Entry 9K6L (electron microscopy, 2.77 A resolution); this record covers chains A and S of the 5 polymer chains in the assembly.

== Chain A ==
Molecule: Guanine nucleotide-binding protein G(i) subunit alpha-2
From: Homo sapiens
UniProt: P04899 (GNAI2_HUMAN); residues 1-355 here = UniProt positions 1-355
Chain sequence (355 residues; numbered 1 to 355; the number before each row is that of its first residue):
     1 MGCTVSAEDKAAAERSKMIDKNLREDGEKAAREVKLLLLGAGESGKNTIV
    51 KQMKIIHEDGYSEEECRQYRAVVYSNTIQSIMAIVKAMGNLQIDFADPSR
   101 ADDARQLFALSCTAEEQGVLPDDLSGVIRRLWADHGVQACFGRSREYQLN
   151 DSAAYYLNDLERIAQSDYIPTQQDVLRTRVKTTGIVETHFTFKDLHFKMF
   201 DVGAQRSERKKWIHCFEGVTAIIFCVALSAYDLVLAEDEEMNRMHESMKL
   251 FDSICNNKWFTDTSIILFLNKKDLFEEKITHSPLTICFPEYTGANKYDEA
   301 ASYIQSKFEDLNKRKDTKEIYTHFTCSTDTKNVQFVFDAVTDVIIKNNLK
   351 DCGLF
Unresolved in the structure: 1-3, 57-182
Sequence notes: engineered mutation Asn-47 (Ser in P04899), Ala-204 (Gly in P04899), Ser-327 (Ala in P04899)
Curated features (UniProtKB/Swiss-Prot):
  - region: Lys-35 to Lys-46, Thr-48 (G1 motif), Asp-174 to Thr-182 (G2 motif), Phe-197 to Gly-203, Gln-205, Arg-206 (G3 motif), Ile-266 to Asp-273 (G4 motif), Thr-325, Cys-326, Thr-328 to Thr-330 (G5 motif)
  - binding site (GTP): Leu-176 to Thr-182, Asp-201 to Gly-203, Gln-205, Asn-270 to Asp-273
  - binding site (Mg(2+)): Thr-182
  - modified residue: Arg-179 (ADP-ribosylarginine), Gln-205 (Deamidated glutamine), Cys-352 (ADP-ribosylcysteine)
  - lipidation: Gly-2 (N-myristoyl glycine), Cys-3 (S-palmitoyl cysteine)

== Chain S ==
Molecule: scFv16
From: Homo sapiens
Notes: antibody fragment or engineered binder
Chain sequence (266 residues; numbered 1 to 254 plus 14 insertion-coded residues; 2 numbers in that range are skipped by the numbering (no residue carries them; nothing is unmodelled there); the number before each row is that of its first residue; a row labelled like 121A-121N holds insertion residues (121A, then the next letters in order)):
     1 DVQLVESGGGLVQPGGSRKLSCSASGFAFSSFGMHWVRQAPEKGLEWVAY
    51 ISSGSGTIYYADTVKGRFTISRDDPKNTLFLQMTSLRSEDTAMYYCVRSI
   101 YYYGSSPFDFWGQGTTLTVSS
121A-121N GGGGSGGGGSGGGG
   124 SDIVMTQATSSVPVTPGESVSISCRSSKSLLHSNGNTYLYWFLQRPGQSP
   174 QLLIYRMSNLASGVPDRFSGSGSGTAFTLTISRLEAEDVGVYYCMQHLEY
   224 PLTFGAGTKLELKAAAENLYFQSHHHHHHHH
Unresolved in the structure: 1, 121A-121N, 236-254
Cystine bridges: Cys-22/Cys-96, Cys-147/Cys-217

== Chain A / chain S interface ==
Contacting residue pairs (25):
  Thr-4(A) / His-155(S)  hydrogen bond (backbone-side chain)
  Val-5(A) / His-155(S)
  Ser-6(A) / His-155(S)  hydrogen bond
  Ser-6(A) / Asn-157(S)  hydrogen bond
  Ser-6(A) / Tyr-161(S)  hydrogen bond
  Ala-7(A) / His-220(S)
  Ala-7(A) / Leu-221(S)
  Ala-7(A) / Tyr-223(S)  hydrophobic
  Glu-8(A) / Tyr-101(S)
  Glu-8(A) / Tyr-161(S)
  Glu-8(A) / Tyr-163(S)  hydrogen bond
  Asp-9(A) / Asn-157(S)  hydrogen bond
  Ala-11(A) / Tyr-101(S)  hydrophobic
  Ala-12(A) / Tyr-101(S)
  Ala-12(A) / Tyr-102(S)  hydrophobic
  Glu-14(A) / Ser-52(S)  hydrogen bond
  Glu-14(A) / Ser-53(S)
  Glu-14(A) / Gly-56(S)
  Glu-14(A) / Thr-57(S)  hydrogen bond
  Arg-15(A) / Ser-31(S)
  Arg-15(A) / Ile-100(S)
  Arg-15(A) / Tyr-101(S)
  Arg-15(A) / Tyr-102(S)
  Met-18(A) / Ser-53(S)
  Met-18(A) / Gly-54(S)
Interface residues without a listed pair, chain A (12 interface residues in all): Lys-10
Interface residues without a listed pair, chain S (19 interface residues in all): Tyr-50, Tyr-59, Arg-179

== Summary ==
Chain A and chain S form an interface of 12 and 19 residues respectively; the contacts include 8 hydrogen
bonds. Polar contacts include Thr-4(A)/His-155(S), Ser-6(A)/His-155(S) and Ser-6(A)/Asn-157(S). UniProt lists
15 GTP-binding residues and Mg2+-binding residue Thr-182(A) on chain A.
Chain A is Guanine nucleotide-binding protein G(i) subunit alpha-2 and chain S is scFv16, both from Homo
sapiens; the structure, Cryo-EM structure of GPCR16-Gi2 complex, was determined by electron microscopy
together with 9KPD, 9KPE and 9KPF from the same study.
